Entry 6F9D (electron microscopy, 13.30 A resolution (very low resolution: no residue pairs are listed; an interface is given only as per-side residue counts)); this record covers chains J and L of the 12 polymer chains in the assembly.

== Chain J (and L) ==
Name: Glycoprotein
Source organism: Rift valley fever virus
Notes: chain L of this document is another copy of the same molecule, construct and numbering; everything in this record applies to it too
Reference sequence: A2T072 (A2T072_RVFV); numbering as in UniProt (aligned over 691-1118)
Chain sequence (431 residues; each row starts with the number of its first residue):
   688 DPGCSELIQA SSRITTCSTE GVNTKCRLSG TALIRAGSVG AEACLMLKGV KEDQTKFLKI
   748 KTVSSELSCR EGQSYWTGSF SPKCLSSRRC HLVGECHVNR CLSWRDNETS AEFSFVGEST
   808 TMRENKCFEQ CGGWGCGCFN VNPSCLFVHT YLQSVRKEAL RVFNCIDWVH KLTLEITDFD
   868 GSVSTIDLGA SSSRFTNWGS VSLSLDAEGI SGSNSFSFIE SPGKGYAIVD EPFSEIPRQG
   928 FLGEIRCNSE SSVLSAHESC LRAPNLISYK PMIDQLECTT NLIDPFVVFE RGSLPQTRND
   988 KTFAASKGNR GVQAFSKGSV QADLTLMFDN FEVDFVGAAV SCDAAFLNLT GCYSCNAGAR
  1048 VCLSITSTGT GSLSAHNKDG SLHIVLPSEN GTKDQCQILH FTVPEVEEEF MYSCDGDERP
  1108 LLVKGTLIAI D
Construct notes: expression tag (688-690)
From the paper describing this entry:
  - post-translational modification sites: Asn794, Asn1035 (proposed by the authors, not directly observed)

== Interface between chain J and chain L ==
At this resolution (13 A) residue pairs are not listed: 12 residues of chain J and 16 of chain L lie at the interface.

== Overview ==
The interface between chain J and chain L involves 12 residues on one side and 16 on the other. The paper
reports modification sites Asn794(J) and Asn1035(J).
Both chains are Glycoprotein (Rift valley fever virus). Entry 6F9D (Model of the Rift Valley fever virus
glycoprotein hexamer type 2) was determined by electron microscopy, deposited together with 6F8P, 6F9B, 6F9C,
6F9E and 6F9F.
